4GRW - chains B and H of the 5 polymer chains in the assembly; structure by X-ray diffraction, 2.55 A resolution.

[Chain B]
Molecule: Interleukin-12 subunit beta
Source organism: Homo sapiens
UniProtKB: P29460 (IL12B_HUMAN); residues -21 to 306 here correspond to UniProt positions 1-328 (UniProt number = residue number + 22)
Sequence (328 residues; each row starts with the number of its first residue; numbers below 1 keep their minus sign (Met-21 is residue -21)):
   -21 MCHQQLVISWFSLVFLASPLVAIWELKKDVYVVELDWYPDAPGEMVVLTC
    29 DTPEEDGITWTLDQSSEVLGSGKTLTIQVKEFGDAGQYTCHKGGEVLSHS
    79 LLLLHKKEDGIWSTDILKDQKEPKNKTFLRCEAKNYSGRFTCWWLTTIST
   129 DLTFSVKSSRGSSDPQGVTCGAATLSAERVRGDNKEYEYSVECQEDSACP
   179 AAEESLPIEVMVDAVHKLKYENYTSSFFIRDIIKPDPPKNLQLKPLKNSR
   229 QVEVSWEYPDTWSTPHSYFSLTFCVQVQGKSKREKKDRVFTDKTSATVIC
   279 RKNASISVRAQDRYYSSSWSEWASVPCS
Unresolved in the structure: -21 to 0, 140-142, 160-161, 258-264, 306
Cystine bridges: Cys28-Cys68, Cys109-Cys120, Cys148-Cys171, Cys278-Cys305
Covalently attached groups: glycan linked to Asn200
From the paper describing this entry:
  - post-translational modification sites: Asn200
  - binding site for N-acetylglucosamine: Asn200

[Chain H]
Molecule: Nanobody 22E11
Source organism: Lama glama
Notes: antibody fragment or engineered binder
Sequence (123 residues; numbered 1 to 123; the number before each row is that of its first residue):
     1 EVQLVESGGGLVQAGGSLRLSCAASGRTFSWSAVGWFRQAPGKEREFVAA
    51 IRWSGGSPYYADSVKDRFTISRDNAKNTVYLQMNSLRPEDTAVYLCGETS
   101 LFPTSRGSHYDTWGQGTQVTVSS
Cystine bridges: Cys22-Cys96

[Chain B / chain H interface]
Residue-residue contacts (35):
  Trp15(B) - Pro58(H)
  Trp15(B) - Tyr59(H)  hydrophobic
  Trp15(B) - Phe102(H)  hydrophobic
  Trp15(B) - Pro103(H)
  Pro17(B) - Ser57(H)
  Asp18(B) - Lys65(H)
  Asp41(B) - Arg106(H)  salt bridge
  Glu59(B) - Tyr59(H)  hydrogen bond
  Glu59(B) - Pro103(H)
  Glu59(B) - Thr104(H)
  Glu59(B) - Ser105(H)  hydrogen bond
  Phe60(B) - Leu101(H)
  Phe60(B) - Phe102(H)
  Phe60(B) - Pro103(H)  hydrogen bond (backbone-backbone)
  Phe60(B) - Thr104(H)
  Phe60(B) - His109(H)  hydrogen bond (backbone-side chain)
  Gly61(B) - Thr104(H)
  Gly61(B) - Arg106(H)  hydrogen bond (backbone-side chain)
  Gly61(B) - His109(H)
  Ala63(B) - Arg106(H)  hydrogen bond (backbone-side chain)
  Lys84(B) - Arg52(H)
  Lys84(B) - Phe102(H)
  Glu86(B) - Arg52(H)  salt bridge
  Asp93(B) - Trp31(H)
  Thr125(B) - Phe29(H)
  Thr125(B) - Trp31(H)
  Ile126(B) - Phe29(H)  hydrophobic
  Ile126(B) - Trp31(H)  hydrophobic
  His194(B) - Phe29(H)
  His194(B) - Ser100(H)
  Lys195(B) - Ser100(H)
  Lys195(B) - Asp111(H)  salt bridge
  Leu196(B) - His109(H)
  Lys197(B) - Trp31(H)
  Lys197(B) - Ser100(H)  hydrogen bond (side chain-backbone)
Also at the interface, not in a pair above, chain B (19 interface residues in all): Leu40, Asp62

[Summary]
19 residues of chain B and 16 residues of chain H are in contact, with 7 hydrogen bonds and 3 salt bridges.
Among the polar pairs are Asp41(B)-Arg106(H), Glu86(B)-Arg52(H) and Lys195(B)-Asp111(H). From the paper: a
binding site for N-acetylglucosamine at Asn200(B); a modification site at Asn200(B).
Here chain B is Interleukin-12 subunit beta (Homo sapiens) and chain H is Nanobody 22E11 (Lama glama). Entry
4GRW (Structure of a complex of human IL-23 with 3 Nanobodies (Llama vHHs)) was determined by X-ray
diffraction.
